Entry 5J9T (X-ray diffraction, 2.70 A resolution); this record covers chains F and G of the 4 polymer chains in the assembly.

[Chain F]
Molecule: Chromatin modification-related protein EAF6
Organism: Saccharomyces cerevisiae (strain ATCC 204508 / S288c)
UniProtKB: P47128 (EAF6_YEAST); residues 1-113 here = UniProt positions 1-113
Chain sequence (113 residues; row label = number of the first residue in the row):
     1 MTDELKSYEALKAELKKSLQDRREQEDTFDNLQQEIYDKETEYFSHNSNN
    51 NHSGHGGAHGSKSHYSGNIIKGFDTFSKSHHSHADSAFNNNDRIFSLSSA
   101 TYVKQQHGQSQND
Disordered / not traced: 1-6, 46-65, 75-87, 108-113

[Chain G]
Molecule: Enhancer of polycomb-like protein 1
Organism: Saccharomyces cerevisiae (strain ATCC 204508 / S288c)
UniProtKB: P43572 (EPL1_YEAST); residue numbers follow UniProt; this construct covers 121-400
Chain sequence (280 residues; numbered 121 to 400; the number before each row is that of its first residue):
   121 IPTPDASMTWNEYDKFYTGSFQETTSYIKFSATVEDCCGTNYNMDERDET
   171 FLNEQVNKGSSDILTEDEFEILCSSFEHAIHERQPFLSMDPESILSFEEL
   221 KPTLIKSDMADFNLRNQLNHEINSHKTHFITQFDPVSQMNTRPLIQLIEK
   271 FGSKIYDYWRERKIEVNGYEIFPQLKFERPGEKEEIDPYVCFRRREVRHP
   321 RKTRRIDILNSQRLRALHQELKNAKDLALLVAKRENVSLNWINDELKIFD
   371 QRVKIKNLKRSLNISGEDDDLINHKRKRPT
Disordered / not traced: 121-126, 400

[Interface between chain F and chain G]
Pairs across the interface - 65 pairs, chain F then chain G:
  Ser7(F) - Leu378(G)
  Tyr8(F) - Leu378(G)  hydrophobic
  Tyr8(F) - Lys379(G)
  Tyr8(F) - Ile384(G)  hydrophobic
  Tyr8(F) - Glu387(G)  hydrogen bond
  Leu11(F) - Lys374(G)
  Leu11(F) - Ile375(G)  hydrophobic
  Lys12(F) - Ile375(G)
  Lys12(F) - Glu387(G)  salt bridge
  Glu14(F) - Gln371(G)  hydrogen bond
  Leu15(F) - Gln371(G)
  Leu15(F) - Arg372(G)
  Leu15(F) - Ile375(G)  hydrophobic
  Leu15(F) - Asp390(G)
  Lys16(F) - Asp390(G)
  Ser18(F) - Lys367(G)
  Ser18(F) - Ile368(G)
  Ser18(F) - Gln371(G)  hydrogen bond
  Leu19(F) - Ile368(G)  hydrophobic
  Leu19(F) - Arg372(G)
  Leu19(F) - Asp390(G)
  Asp21(F) - Asp364(G)
  Arg22(F) - Trp361(G)
  Arg22(F) - Asp364(G)  hydrogen bond (backbone-side chain)
  Arg22(F) - Glu365(G)  salt bridge
  Arg22(F) - Ile368(G)
  Arg22(F) - Arg372(G)
  Arg22(F) - Asn393(G)  hydrogen bond
  Arg23(F) - Arg396(G)
  Gln25(F) - Val357(G)
  Gln25(F) - Asn360(G)  hydrogen bond
  Gln25(F) - Asp364(G)
  Glu26(F) - Trp361(G)  hydrogen bond
  Glu26(F) - Arg396(G)  salt bridge
  Glu26(F) - Arg398(G)  hydrogen bond (backbone-side chain)
  Asp27(F) - Arg396(G)  salt bridge
  Phe29(F) - Arg354(G)
  Phe29(F) - Val357(G)  hydrophobic
  Phe29(F) - Ser358(G)
  Asp30(F) - Arg398(G)  salt bridge
  Asp30(F) - Pro399(G)
  Leu32(F) - Leu350(G)  hydrophobic
  Leu32(F) - Lys353(G)
  Leu32(F) - Arg354(G)
  Gln33(F) - Arg354(G)
  Glu35(F) - Leu350(G)
  Ile36(F) - Leu347(G)
  Ile36(F) - Leu350(G)  hydrophobic
  Ile36(F) - Arg354(G)
  Lys39(F) - Leu347(G)
  Lys39(F) - Leu350(G)
  Tyr43(F) - Asn343(G)
  Tyr43(F) - Asp346(G)  hydrogen bond
  Tyr43(F) - Leu347(G)  hydrophobic
  Gly67(F) - Glu340(G)
  Asn68(F) - Glu340(G)
  Ile69(F) - Ala344(G)  hydrophobic
  Phe73(F) - Leu337(G)  hydrophobic
  Phe73(F) - Glu340(G)
  Phe73(F) - Leu341(G)  hydrophobic
  Phe95(F) - Leu347(G)  hydrophobic
  Phe95(F) - Val351(G)  hydrophobic
  Phe95(F) - Arg354(G)  hydrogen bond (backbone-side chain)
  Ser98(F) - Arg354(G)
  Ser99(F) - Arg354(G)
Also at the interface, not in a pair above, chain F (34 interface residues in all): Thr28, Glu40, Phe44, Ser96
Also at the interface, not in a pair above, chain G (33 interface residues in all): Ala348

[Summary]
34 residues of chain F face 33 of chain G across their interface, with 10 hydrogen bonds and 5 salt bridges.
Among the polar pairs are Lys12(F)-Glu387(G), Arg22(F)-Glu365(G) and Glu26(F)-Arg396(G).
Chain F is Chromatin modification-related protein EAF6 and chain G is Enhancer of polycomb-like protein 1,
both from Saccharomyces cerevisiae (strain ATCC 204508 / S288c); the structure, Crystal structure of the NuA4
core complex, was determined by X-ray diffraction (same publication as 5J9Q, 5J9U and 5J9W).
